PDB entry 8I54 | electron microscopy, 3.95 A resolution | chains A and B of the 4 polymer chains in the assembly

Chain A:
Protein: Lb2Cas12a
Organism: Lachnospiraceae bacterium MA2020
Chain sequence (1206 residues; row label = number of the first residue in the row):
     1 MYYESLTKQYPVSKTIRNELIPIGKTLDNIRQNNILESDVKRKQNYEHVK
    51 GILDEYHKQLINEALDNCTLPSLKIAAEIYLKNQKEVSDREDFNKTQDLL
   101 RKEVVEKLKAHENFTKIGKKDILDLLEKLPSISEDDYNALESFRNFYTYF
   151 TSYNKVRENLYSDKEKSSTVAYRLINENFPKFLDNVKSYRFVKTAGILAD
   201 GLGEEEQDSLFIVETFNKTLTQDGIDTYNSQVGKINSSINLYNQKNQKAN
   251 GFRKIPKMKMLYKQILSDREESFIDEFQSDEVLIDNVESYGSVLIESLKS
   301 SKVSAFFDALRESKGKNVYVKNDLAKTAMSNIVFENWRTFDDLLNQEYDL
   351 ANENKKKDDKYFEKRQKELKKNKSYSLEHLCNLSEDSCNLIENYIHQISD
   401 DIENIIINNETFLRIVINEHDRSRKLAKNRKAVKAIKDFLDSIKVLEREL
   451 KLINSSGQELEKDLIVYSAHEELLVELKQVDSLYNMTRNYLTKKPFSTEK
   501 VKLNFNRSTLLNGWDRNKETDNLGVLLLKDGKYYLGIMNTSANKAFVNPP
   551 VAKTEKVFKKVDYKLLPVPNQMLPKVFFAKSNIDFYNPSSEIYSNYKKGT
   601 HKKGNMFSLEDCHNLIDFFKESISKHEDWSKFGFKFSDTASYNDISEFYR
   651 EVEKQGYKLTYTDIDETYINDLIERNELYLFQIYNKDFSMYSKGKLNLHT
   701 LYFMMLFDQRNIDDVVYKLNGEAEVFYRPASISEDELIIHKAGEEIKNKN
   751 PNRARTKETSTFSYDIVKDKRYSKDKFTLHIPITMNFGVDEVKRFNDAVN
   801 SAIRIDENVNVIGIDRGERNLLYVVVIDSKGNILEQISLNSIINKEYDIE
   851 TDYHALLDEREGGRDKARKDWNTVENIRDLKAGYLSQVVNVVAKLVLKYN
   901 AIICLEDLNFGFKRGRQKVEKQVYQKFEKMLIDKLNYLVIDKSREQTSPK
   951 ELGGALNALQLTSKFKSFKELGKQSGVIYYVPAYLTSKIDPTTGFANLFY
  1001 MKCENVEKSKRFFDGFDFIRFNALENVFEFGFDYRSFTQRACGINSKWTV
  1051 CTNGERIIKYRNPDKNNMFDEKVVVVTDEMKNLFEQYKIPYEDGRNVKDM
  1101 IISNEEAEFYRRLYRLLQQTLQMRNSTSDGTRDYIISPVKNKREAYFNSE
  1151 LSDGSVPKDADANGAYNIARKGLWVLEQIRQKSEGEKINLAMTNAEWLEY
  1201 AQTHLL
Unresolved in the structure: 1-2, 290-318, 360-386, 406-425, 463-474, 938-939, 1206
Reported in the primary citation:
  - binding site for the 9-nt DNA strand: Lys575

Chain B:
Molecule: 33-nt RNA strand
Organism: Lachnospiraceae bacterium MA2020
Sequence (33 nucleotides; numbered -20 to 12; the number before each row is that of its first residue; numbers below 1 keep their minus sign (A-20 is residue -20)):
   -20 AAUUUCUACUAAUUGUAGAUGCCGCUACCCCGA

Interface between chain A and chain B:
Pairs across the interface - 83 pairs, chain A then chain B:
  Lys14(A) with G0(B), salt bridge to the phosphate
  Thr15(A) with G0(B), hydrogen bond to the sugar; C1(B), base contact
  Arg17(A) with U-17(B), base contact; U-1(B), hydrogen bond to the base; G0(B), phosphate contact; C1(B), salt bridge to the phosphate
  Glu19(A) with U-17(B), sugar contact
  Tyr153(A) with C4(B), phosphate contact
  Val156(A) with C4(B), sugar contact
  Lys164(A) with C4(B), hydrogen bond to the sugar; U5(B), hydrogen bond to the sugar
  Lys166(A) with U5(B), hydrogen bond to the sugar; A6(B), salt bridge to the phosphate
  Ser167(A) with A6(B), hydrogen bond to the sugar; C7(B), hydrogen bond to the phosphate
  Ser168(A) with A6(B), phosphate contact; C7(B), phosphate contact
  Lys263(A) with C7(B), hydrogen bond to the phosphate
  Leu266(A) with A6(B), phosphate contact
  Lys493(A) with A6(B), salt bridge to the phosphate
  Pro495(A) with U5(B), phosphate contact
  Phe496(A) with C2(B), sugar contact; G3(B), phosphate contact; C4(B), phosphate contact; U5(B), hydrogen bond to the phosphate
  Asn685(A) with U-17(B), phosphate contact
  Lys686(A) with U-18(B), sugar contact; U-17(B), hydrogen bond to the phosphate
  Tyr691(A) with U-7(B), sugar contact
  Ser692(A) with G-6(B), hydrogen bond to the phosphate; U-5(B), hydrogen bond to the phosphate
  Lys693(A) with U-5(B), hydrogen bond to the phosphate
  Gly694(A) with U-5(B), hydrogen bond to the phosphate; A-4(B), phosphate contact
  Lys695(A) with A-4(B), salt bridge to the phosphate; G-3(B), phosphate contact
  Asn697(A) with A-2(B), base contact
  Leu698(A) with U-1(B), phosphate contact
  His699(A) with U-17(B), base contact; U-1(B), base contact; G0(B), phosphate contact
  Arg728(A) with U-16(B), salt bridge to the phosphate
  Ile746(A) with A-20(B), base contact
  Asn748(A) with A-20(B), base contact
  Asn750(A) with U-11(B), phosphate contact
  Arg753(A) with A-10(B), salt bridge to the phosphate
  Lys757(A) with A-10(B), phosphate contact; A-9(B), base contact
  Thr761(A) with U-8(B), base contact
  Phe762(A) with A-19(B), base contact; U-8(B), base contact
  Ser763(A) with U-7(B), phosphate contact
  Asp765(A) with U-7(B), phosphate contact
  Val767(A) with A-20(B), base contact; A-19(B), sugar contact
  Lys768(A) with A-20(B), hydrogen bond to the phosphate; A-19(B), phosphate contact
  Asp769(A) with A-19(B), hydrogen bond to the phosphate
  Lys770(A) with A-19(B), phosphate contact; U-18(B), phosphate contact; U-7(B), hydrogen bond to the base
  Arg771(A) with U-18(B), hydrogen bond to the base; U-16(B), phosphate contact; C-15(B), salt bridge to the phosphate
  Tyr772(A) with C-15(B), phosphate contact
  His780(A) with C1(B), sugar contact
  Asn844(A) with A-10(B), hydrogen bond to the base
  Tyr847(A) with A-10(B), hydrogen bond to the sugar; A-9(B), hydrogen bond to the base
  Glu875(A) with A-13(B), phosphate contact
  Asp879(A) with U-14(B), sugar contact
  Gly883(A) with U-14(B), base contact
  Ser886(A) with G-3(B), sugar contact; A-2(B), sugar contact
  Gln887(A) with G-3(B), hydrogen bond to the sugar
  Asn890(A) with G-3(B), sugar contact
  Asp933(A) with G0(B), phosphate contact
  Lys934(A) with A-2(B), salt bridge to the phosphate; U-1(B), phosphate contact
  Tyr937(A) with U-1(B), hydrogen bond to the phosphate; G0(B), hydrogen bond to the phosphate
  Ile940(A) with A-2(B), phosphate contact
Other interface residues (no listed pair), chain A (65 interface residues in all): Ser152, Tyr684, Phe726, Ser760, Lys776, Thr778, Thr851, Leu856, Leu880, Arg914, Ser943
Other interface residues (no listed pair), chain B (29 interface residues in all): C-12, C10

Summary:
65 residues of chain A and 29 residues of chain B are in contact; the contacts include 24 hydrogen bonds and 9
salt bridges. Among the polar pairs are Arg17(A)-U-1(B), Lys770(A)-U-7(B) and Arg771(A)-U-18(B). From the
paper: a binding site for the 9-nt DNA strand at Lys575(A).
Chain A is Lb2Cas12a and chain B is a 33-nt RNA strand, both from Lachnospiraceae bacterium MA2020; the
structure, Lb2Cas12a RNA DNA complex, was determined by electron microscopy, deposited together with 8H9D.
